Entry 6P1O (X-ray diffraction, 1.65 A resolution); this record covers chains A and T of the 4 polymer chains in the assembly.

# Chain A
Molecule: DNA-directed DNA/RNA polymerase mu
Source organism: Homo sapiens
Notes: EC 2.7.7.7
UniProtKB: Q9NP87 (DPOLM_HUMAN); residue numbers follow UniProt; this construct covers 134-397, 410-494
Chain sequence (354 residues; row label = number of the first residue in the row; note: 12 numbers in that range are skipped by the numbering (no residue carries them; nothing is unmodelled there)):
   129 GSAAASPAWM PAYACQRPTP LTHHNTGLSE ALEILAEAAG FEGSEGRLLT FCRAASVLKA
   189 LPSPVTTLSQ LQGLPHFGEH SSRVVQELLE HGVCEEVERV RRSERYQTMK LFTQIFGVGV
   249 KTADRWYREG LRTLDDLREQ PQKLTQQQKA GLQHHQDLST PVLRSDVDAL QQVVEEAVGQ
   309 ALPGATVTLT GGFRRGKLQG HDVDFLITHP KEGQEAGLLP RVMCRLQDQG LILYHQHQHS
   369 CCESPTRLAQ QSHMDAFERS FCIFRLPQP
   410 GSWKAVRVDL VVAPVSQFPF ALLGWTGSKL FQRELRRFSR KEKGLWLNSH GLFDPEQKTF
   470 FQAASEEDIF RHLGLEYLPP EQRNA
Disordered / not traced: 129-137, 365-383
Differences from the reference sequence: expression tag (129-133); linker (410)
Metal / ion sites: Na+: Thr-241, Ile-243, Val-246 (shared with 1 residue of chain P); Mn2+: Asp-330, Asp-332, Asp-418 (shared with 1 residue of chain P); Mg2+: Asp-330, Asp-332 (together with ATP, pyrophosphate) (shared with 1 residue of chain P)
Ligand contacts: ATP / pyrophosphate: Gly-319, Gly-320, Arg-323, Lys-325, His-329, Asp-330, Asp-332
UniProt features mapped onto this chain:
  - region: Arg-323 to Asp-332 (Involved in ssDNA binding)
  - binding site (Mg(2+)): Asp-330, Asp-332, Asp-418
  - site: Gly-433 (Responsible for the low discrimination between dNTP and rNTP)

# Chain T
Molecule: 9-nt DNA strand
Sequence (9 nucleotides; each row starts with the number of its first residue):
     1 CGGCGTACG
Modified / non-standard residues: 8OG (8-oxo-2'-deoxy-guanosine-5'-monophosphate) at position 5

# How chain A and chain T interact
Residue-residue contacts - 24 pairs, chain A then chain T:
  Gly-174(A) with DC4(T), base contact
  Leu-177(A) with DC4(T), phosphate contact; 8OG_5(T), phosphate contact
  Arg-181(A) with DC4(T), phosphate contact
  Phe-385(A) with DG9(T), phosphate contact
  Glu-386(A) with DC8(T), sugar contact; DG9(T), hydrogen bond to the phosphate
  Arg-387(A) with DA7(T), hydrogen bond to the base; DC8(T), hydrogen bond to the sugar; DG9(T), hydrogen bond to the phosphate
  Phe-389(A) with DG9(T), sugar contact
  Arg-442(A) with 8OG_5(T), salt bridge to the phosphate
  Arg-445(A) with 8OG_5(T), base contact; DT6(T), hydrogen bond to the base
  Arg-446(A) with DC4(T), sugar contact; 8OG_5(T), sugar contact
  Arg-449(A) with DT6(T), salt bridge to the phosphate
  Lys-450(A) with DG3(T), hydrogen bond to the phosphate; DC4(T), salt bridge to the phosphate
  Leu-456(A) with DT6(T), sugar contact
  Asn-457(A) with DT6(T), phosphate contact; DA7(T), hydrogen bond to the phosphate
  His-459(A) with DA7(T), hydrogen bond to the phosphate; DC8(T), salt bridge to the phosphate
Also at the interface, not in a pair above, chain A (17 interface residues in all): Gln-364, Lys-438

# In short
17 residues of chain A face 7 of chain T across their interface; the contacts include 8 hydrogen bonds and 4
salt bridges. Among the polar pairs are Arg-387(A)/DA7(T), Arg-445(A)/DT6(T) and Arg-387(A)/DC8(T). Bound to
chain A: ATP / pyrophosphate.
Here chain A is DNA-directed DNA/RNA polymerase mu (Homo sapiens) and chain T is a 9-nt DNA strand. Entry 6P1O
(Post-catalytic nicked complex of human DNA Polymerase Mu with 1-nt gapped substrate containing template 8OG
and ...) was determined by X-ray diffraction, deposited together with 6P1M, 6P1N, 6P1P, 6P1Q, 6P1R, 6P1S and 4
further entries.
